Entry 1J05 (X-ray diffraction, 1.50 A resolution); this record covers chains L and H.

== Chain L ==
Protein: anti-CEA mAb T84.66, light chain
From: Mus musculus
Notes: fragment: Fv fragment
UniProt: P01660 (KV3H_MOUSE); the construct lacks a stretch of the UniProt sequence, so the offset changes along the chain: 1-27 = UniProt 1-27; 28-107 = UniProt 32-111
Chain sequence (111 residues; row label = number of the first residue in the row; a row labelled like 27A-27D holds insertion residues (27A, then the next letters in order)):
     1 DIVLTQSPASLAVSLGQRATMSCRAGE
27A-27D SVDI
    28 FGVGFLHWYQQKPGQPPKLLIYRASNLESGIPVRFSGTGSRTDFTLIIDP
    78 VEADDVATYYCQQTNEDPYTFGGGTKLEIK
Curated features (UniProtKB/Swiss-Prot):
  - region: Asp1 to Cys23 (Framework-1), Arg24, Ala25, Glu27, Ser27A, Val27B, Asp27C, Gly29, Phe32, His34 (Complementarity-determining-1), Trp35 to Tyr49 (Framework-2), Arg50 to Ser56 (Complementarity-determining-2), Gly57 to Cys88 (Framework-3), Gln89, Gln90, Asn92 to Thr97 (Complementarity-determining-3), Phe98 to Lys107 (Framework-4)
Cystine bridges: Cys23-Cys88

== Chain H ==
Protein: anti-CEA mAb T84.66, heavy chain
From: Mus musculus
Notes: fragment: Fv fragment
UniProt: Q9JL85 (Q9JL85_MOUSE); aligned to UniProt positions 1-121 over residues 1-113 (the alignment contains insertions or deletions, so no single offset holds)
Chain sequence (121 residues; row label = number of the first residue in the row; a row labelled like 82A-82C holds insertion residues (82A, then the next letters in order)):
     1 EVQLQQSGAELVEPGASVKLSCTASGFNIKDTYMHWVKQRPEQGLEWIGR
    51 ID
   52A P
    53 ANGNSKYVPKFQGKATITADTSSNTAYLQL
82A-82C TSL
    83 TSEDTAVYYCAPFGYYVSD
101A-101D YAMA
   102 YWGQGTSVTVSS
Cystine bridges: Cys22-Cys92

== Chain L / chain H interface ==
Residue-residue contacts (32):
  His34(L) - Tyr101A(H)  hydrogen bond (side chain-backbone)
  His34(L) - Ala101B(H)
  Tyr36(L) - Ala101B(H)
  Tyr36(L) - Met101C(H)  hydrogen bond (side chain-backbone)
  Tyr36(L) - Trp103(H)
  Gln38(L) - Gln39(H)  hydrogen bond
  Gln38(L) - Tyr91(H)  hydrogen bond
  Gln42(L) - Tyr91(H)  hydrogen bond (backbone-side chain)
  Pro43(L) - Tyr91(H)  hydrophobic
  Pro43(L) - Trp103(H)  hydrophobic
  Pro43(L) - Gly104(H)
  Pro44(L) - Leu45(H)  hydrophobic
  Pro44(L) - Trp103(H)
  Leu46(L) - Ala101B(H)  hydrophobic
  Leu46(L) - Met101C(H)
  Leu46(L) - Ala101D(H)  hydrophobic
  Tyr49(L) - Tyr101A(H)  hydrophobic
  Arg50(L) - Tyr101A(H)
  Tyr87(L) - Gln39(H)  hydrogen bond
  Tyr87(L) - Gln43(H)
  Tyr87(L) - Gly44(H)
  Tyr87(L) - Leu45(H)  hydrophobic
  Gln89(L) - Met101C(H)
  Thr91(L) - Phe95(H)
  Asp94(L) - Lys58(H)  salt bridge
  Pro95(L) - Trp47(H)  hydrophobic
  Pro95(L) - Val60(H)  hydrophobic
  Tyr96(L) - His35(H)
  Tyr96(L) - Trp47(H)
  Tyr96(L) - Phe95(H)  hydrophobic
  Tyr96(L) - Met101C(H)  hydrophobic
  Phe98(L) - Leu45(H)
Also at the interface, not in a pair above, chain L (17 interface residues in all): Glu55
Also at the interface, not in a pair above, chain H (20 interface residues in all): Val37, Glu46, Asp101, Gln105

== Overview ==
The interface between chain L and chain H involves 17 residues on one side and 20 on the other, with 6
hydrogen bonds and 1 salt bridge. Among the polar pairs are Asp94(L)-Lys58(H), His34(L)-Tyr101A(H) and
Tyr36(L)-Met101C(H).
Here chain L is anti-CEA mAb T84.66, light chain and chain H is anti-CEA mAb T84.66, heavy chain, both from
Mus musculus. Entry 1J05 (The crystal structure of anti-carcinoembryonic antigen monoclonal antibody T84.66 Fv
fragment) was determined by X-ray diffraction.
